Entry 3I5O (X-ray diffraction, 1.50 A resolution); this record covers chain A.

== Chain A ==
Molecule: Oligopeptide ABC transporter, periplasmic oligopeptide-binding protein
Source organism: Thermotoga maritima
UniProtKB: Q9WXN8 (Q9WXN8_THEMA); residues 0-584 here correspond to UniProt positions 22-606 (UniProt number = residue number + 22)
Amino-acid sequence (592 residues; numbered -1 to 590; the number before each row is that of its first residue; numbers below 1 keep their minus sign (Met-1 is residue -1)):
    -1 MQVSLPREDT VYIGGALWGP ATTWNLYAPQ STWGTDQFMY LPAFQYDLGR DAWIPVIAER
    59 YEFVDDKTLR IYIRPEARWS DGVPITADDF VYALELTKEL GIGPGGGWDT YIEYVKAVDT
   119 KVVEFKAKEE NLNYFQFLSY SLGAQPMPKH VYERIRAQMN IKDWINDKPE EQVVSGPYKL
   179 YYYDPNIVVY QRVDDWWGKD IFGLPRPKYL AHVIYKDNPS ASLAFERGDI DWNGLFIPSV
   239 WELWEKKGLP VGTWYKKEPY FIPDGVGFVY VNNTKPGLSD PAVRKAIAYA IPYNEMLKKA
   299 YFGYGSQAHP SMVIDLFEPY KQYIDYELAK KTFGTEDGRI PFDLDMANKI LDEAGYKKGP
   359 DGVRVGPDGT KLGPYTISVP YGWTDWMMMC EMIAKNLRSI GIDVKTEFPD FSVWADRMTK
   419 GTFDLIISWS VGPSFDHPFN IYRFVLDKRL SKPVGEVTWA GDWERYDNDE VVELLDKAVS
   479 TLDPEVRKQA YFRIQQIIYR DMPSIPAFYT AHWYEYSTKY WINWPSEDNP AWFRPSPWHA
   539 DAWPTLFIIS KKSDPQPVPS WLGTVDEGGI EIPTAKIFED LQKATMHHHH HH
Disordered / not traced: -1 to 1, 584-590
Differences from the reference sequence: expression tag (-1, 585-590)
From the paper describing this entry:
  - binding site for beta-D-glucopyranose: Gly101, Gly103, Gly104, Gly232, Leu233, Asp262
  - specificity-determining residues: Gly232, Leu233 (proposed by the authors, not directly observed)

== Overview ==
From the paper: a binding site for beta-D-glucopyranose at Gly101, Gly103 and Gly104 among others; specificity
determinants Gly232 and Leu233.
Chain A is Oligopeptide ABC transporter, periplasmic oligopeptide-binding protein (Thermotoga maritima); the
structure, The X-ray crystal structure of a thermophilic cellobiose binding protein bound with cellopentaose,
was determined by X-ray diffraction.
